PDB entry 5XDD | X-ray diffraction, 1.90 A resolution | chains C and D of the 4 polymer chains in the assembly

Chain C (and D):
Molecule: Thermophilic dibenzothiophene desulfurization enzyme C
Source organism: Paenibacillus sp. A11-2
Notes: chain D of this document is another copy of the same molecule, construct and numbering; everything in this record applies to it too
Reference sequence: Q9LBX2 (Q9LBX2_9BACL); residue numbers follow UniProt; this construct covers 1-414
Chain sequence (414 residues; numbered 1 to 414; the number before each row is that of its first residue):
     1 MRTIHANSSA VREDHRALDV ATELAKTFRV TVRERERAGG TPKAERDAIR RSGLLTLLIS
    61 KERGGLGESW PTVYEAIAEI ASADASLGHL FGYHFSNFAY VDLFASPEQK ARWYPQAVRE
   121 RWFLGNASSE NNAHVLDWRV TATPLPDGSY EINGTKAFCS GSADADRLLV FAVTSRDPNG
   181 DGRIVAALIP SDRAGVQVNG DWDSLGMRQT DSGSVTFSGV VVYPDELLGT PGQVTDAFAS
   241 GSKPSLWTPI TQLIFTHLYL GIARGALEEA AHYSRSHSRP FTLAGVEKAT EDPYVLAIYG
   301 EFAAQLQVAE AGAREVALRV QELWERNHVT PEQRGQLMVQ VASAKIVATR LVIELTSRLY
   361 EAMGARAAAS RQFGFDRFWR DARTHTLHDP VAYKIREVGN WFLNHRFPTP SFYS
Disordered / not traced: 1-13 (chain D: 1-14)
Ligand contacts:
  - FMN (flavin mononucleotide), molecule 1: His89, Tyr93, Asn126, Ser128, Ser129, Val135, Phe158, Cys159, Ser160, Trp202, Met207, Ser212, Thr384, His385, Leu387, His388, Tyr413
  - FMN, molecule 2: Arg279, Gly364, Ala365, Arg366
  - indole (IND): Tyr93, Ser96, Asn97, Asn126, Ser128, Ser129, Trp138, Phe171, Trp247, Phe412
From the paper describing this entry:
  - mutagenesis - H89A, Y93A, S160A, H388A: decreased catalytic activity on indole
  - mutagenesis - Y93F, H388F: abolished catalytic activity on indole
  - catalytic residues: His89, Ser160
  - catalytic residues: Tyr93, His388 (proposed by the authors, not directly observed)
  - mutagenesis - Y93F: abolished catalytic activity on BT
  - specificity-determining residues: Tyr413 (proposed by the authors, not directly observed)
  - mutagenesis - Y93A: abolished catalytic activity

How chain C and chain D interact:
Pairs across the interface (98; chain C residue first):
  Glu130(C) - Arg279(D)  hydrogen bond (backbone-side chain)
  Asn131(C) - Arg279(D)
  Asn131(C) - Arg366(D)  hydrogen bond
  Asn132(C) - Arg279(D)  hydrogen bond (backbone-side chain)
  Ala133(C) - Arg279(D)
  Ala133(C) - Pro280(D)
  His134(C) - Pro280(D)
  His134(C) - Thr282(D)  hydrogen bond
  Val135(C) - Arg279(D)
  Val135(C) - Leu283(D)  hydrophobic
  Leu136(C) - Thr282(D)
  Leu136(C) - Leu283(D)  hydrophobic
  Phe158(C) - Arg366(D)
  Phe158(C) - Ala369(D)  hydrophobic
  Trp202(C) - Ala369(D)  hydrophobic
  Asp203(C) - Ala369(D)
  Asp203(C) - Ser370(D)
  Asp203(C) - Arg371(D)  salt bridge
  Ser204(C) - Ala368(D)
  Ser204(C) - Ala369(D)
  Ser204(C) - Arg371(D)
  Leu205(C) - Tyr360(D)
  Leu205(C) - Ala368(D)  hydrogen bond (backbone-backbone)
  Leu205(C) - Arg371(D)
  Leu205(C) - Asp376(D)
  Arg208(C) - Arg371(D)
  Arg279(C) - Glu130(D)  hydrogen bond (side chain-backbone)
  Arg279(C) - Asn131(D)
  Arg279(C) - Asn132(D)  hydrogen bond (side chain-backbone)
  Arg279(C) - Ala133(D)
  Pro280(C) - Ala133(D)
  Pro280(C) - His134(D)
  Phe281(C) - Pro390(D)
  Phe281(C) - Tyr393(D)  hydrophobic
  Thr282(C) - His134(D)
  Thr282(C) - Leu136(D)
  Leu283(C) - Ser411(D)
  Ala284(C) - Tyr393(D)  hydrophobic
  Val286(C) - Tyr393(D)
  Asp292(C) - Tyr393(D)  hydrogen bond
  Pro293(C) - Tyr393(D)
  Tyr294(C) - Ala392(D)  hydrophobic
  Tyr294(C) - Tyr393(D)
  Tyr294(C) - Arg396(D)
  Arg350(C) - Arg358(D)
  Arg350(C) - Glu361(D)  salt bridge
  Ile353(C) - Ser357(D)
  Ser357(C) - Ile353(D)
  Ser357(C) - Trp379(D)  hydrogen bond
  Ser357(C) - Arg383(D)  hydrogen bond (backbone-side chain)
  Arg358(C) - Arg350(D)
  Arg358(C) - Arg383(D)
  Tyr360(C) - Leu205(D)
  Tyr360(C) - Trp379(D)  hydrophobic
  Tyr360(C) - Arg383(D)
  Tyr360(C) - Leu387(D)
  Glu361(C) - Arg350(D)  salt bridge
  Glu361(C) - Arg383(D)  salt bridge
  Glu361(C) - Leu387(D)
  Gly364(C) - Leu387(D)
  Ala365(C) - Leu387(D)
  Arg366(C) - Asn131(D)  hydrogen bond
  Arg366(C) - Phe158(D)
  Ala368(C) - Ser204(D)
  Ala368(C) - Leu205(D)  hydrogen bond (backbone-backbone)
  Ala368(C) - Thr384(D)
  Ala368(C) - Leu387(D)  hydrophobic
  Ala369(C) - Phe158(D)  hydrophobic
  Ala369(C) - Trp202(D)  hydrophobic
  Ala369(C) - Asp203(D)
  Ala369(C) - Ser204(D)
  Ser370(C) - Asp203(D)
  Arg371(C) - Asp203(D)  salt bridge
  Arg371(C) - Ser204(D)
  Arg371(C) - Leu205(D)
  Arg371(C) - Arg208(D)
  Asp376(C) - Leu205(D)
  Trp379(C) - Ser357(D)  hydrogen bond
  Trp379(C) - Tyr360(D)  hydrophobic
  Trp379(C) - Trp379(D)  hydrophobic
  Arg383(C) - Ser357(D)  hydrogen bond (side chain-backbone)
  Arg383(C) - Arg358(D)
  Arg383(C) - Tyr360(D)
  Arg383(C) - Glu361(D)  salt bridge
  Thr384(C) - Ala368(D)
  Leu387(C) - Tyr360(D)
  Leu387(C) - Glu361(D)
  Leu387(C) - Gly364(D)
  Leu387(C) - Ala365(D)
  Pro390(C) - Phe281(D)
  Ala392(C) - Tyr294(D)  hydrophobic
  Tyr393(C) - Phe281(D)  hydrophobic
  Tyr393(C) - Ala284(D)  hydrophobic
  Tyr393(C) - Val286(D)
  Tyr393(C) - Asp292(D)  hydrogen bond
  Tyr393(C) - Tyr294(D)
  Arg396(C) - Tyr294(D)
  Tyr413(C) - Leu283(D)  hydrophobic
Other interface residues (no listed pair), chain C (49 interface residues in all): Thr356, Val391, Ser411
Other interface residues (no listed pair), chain D (49 interface residues in all): Val135, Pro293, Val391, Tyr413, Ser414

Overview:
Chain C and chain D each contribute 49 residues to their interface; the contacts include 15 hydrogen bonds and
6 salt bridges. Among the polar pairs are Asp203(C)-Arg371(D), Arg350(C)-Glu361(D) and Glu361(C)-Arg383(D).
The paper reports catalytic residues His89(C), Ser160(C) and Tyr93(C) among others; H89A, Y93A and S160A of
chain C, among others, reduce catalytic activity on indole; 6 substitutions were tested in all.
Chain C and chain D are both Thermophilic dibenzothiophene desulfurization enzyme C (Paenibacillus sp. A11-2);
the structure, Crystal structure of tertiary complex of TdsC from Paenibacillus sp. A11-2 with FMN and Indole,
was determined by X-ray diffraction together with 5XB8, 5XDB, 5XDC, 5XDE and 5XDG from the same study.
